PDB entry 8STA | electron microscopy, 7.30 A resolution (low resolution: residue-level contacts below are approximate; hydrogen-bond / salt-bridge calls are withheld) | chains A and B of the 4 polymer chains in the assembly

[Chain A (and B)]
Name: Isobutyryl-CoA mutase fused
Organism: Cupriavidus metallidurans CH34
Notes: EC 5.4.99.2; chain B of this document is another copy of the same molecule, construct and numbering; everything in this record applies to it too
UniProtKB: Q1LRY0 (Q1LRY0_RALME); residue numbers follow UniProt; this construct covers 1-1093
Sequence (1113 residues; row label = number of the first residue in the row; numbers below 1 keep their minus sign (Met-19 is residue -19)):
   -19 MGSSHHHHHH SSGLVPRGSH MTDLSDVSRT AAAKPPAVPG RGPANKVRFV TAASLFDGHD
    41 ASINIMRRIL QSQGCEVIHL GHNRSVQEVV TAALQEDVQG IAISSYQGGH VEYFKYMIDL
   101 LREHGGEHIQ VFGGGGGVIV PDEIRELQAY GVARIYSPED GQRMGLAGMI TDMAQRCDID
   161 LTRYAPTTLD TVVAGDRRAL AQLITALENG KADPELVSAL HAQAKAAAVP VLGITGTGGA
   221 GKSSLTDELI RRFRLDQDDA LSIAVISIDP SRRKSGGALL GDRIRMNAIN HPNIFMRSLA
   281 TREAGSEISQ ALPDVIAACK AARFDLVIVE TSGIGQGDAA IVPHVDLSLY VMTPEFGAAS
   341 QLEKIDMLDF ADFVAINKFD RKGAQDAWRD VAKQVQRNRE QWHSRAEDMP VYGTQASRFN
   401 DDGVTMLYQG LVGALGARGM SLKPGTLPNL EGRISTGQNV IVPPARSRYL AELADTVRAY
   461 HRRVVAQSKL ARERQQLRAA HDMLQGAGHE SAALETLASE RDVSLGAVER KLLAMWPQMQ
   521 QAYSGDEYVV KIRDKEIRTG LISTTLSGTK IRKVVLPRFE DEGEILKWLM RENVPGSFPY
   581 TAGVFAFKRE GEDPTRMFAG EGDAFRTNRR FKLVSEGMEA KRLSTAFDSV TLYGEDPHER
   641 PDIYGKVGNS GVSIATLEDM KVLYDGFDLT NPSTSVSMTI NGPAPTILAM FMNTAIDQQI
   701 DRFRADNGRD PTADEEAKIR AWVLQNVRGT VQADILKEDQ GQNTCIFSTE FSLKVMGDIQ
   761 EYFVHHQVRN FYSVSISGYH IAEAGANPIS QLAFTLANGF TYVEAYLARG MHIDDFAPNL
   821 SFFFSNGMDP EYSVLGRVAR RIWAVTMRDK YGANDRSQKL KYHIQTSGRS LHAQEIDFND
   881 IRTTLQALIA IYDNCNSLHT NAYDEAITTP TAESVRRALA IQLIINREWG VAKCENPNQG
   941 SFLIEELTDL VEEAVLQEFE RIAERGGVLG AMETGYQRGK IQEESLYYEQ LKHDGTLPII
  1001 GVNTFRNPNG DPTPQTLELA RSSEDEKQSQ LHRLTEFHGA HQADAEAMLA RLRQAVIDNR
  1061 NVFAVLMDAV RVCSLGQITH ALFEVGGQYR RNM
Unresolved in the structure: -19 to 21, 592, 905-906, 1011-1018
Differences from the reference sequence: initiating methionine (-19); expression tag (-18 to 0)
UniProt features mapped onto this chain:
  - binding site (adenosylcob(III)alamin): His39
  - binding site (GTP): Gly219 to Ser224, Arg265, Asn357 to Asp360, Glu973, Asn1092
  - binding site (Mg(2+)): Ser223, Ile248, Asp249, Asp262, Glu310, Thr311
  - binding site (substrate): Phe587, Arg622, Arg728, Tyr772, Ser821, Arg856, Lys861
  - mutagenesis: Phe598 (F598A: Switches the substrate specificity and enhances the catalytic efficiency of the isovaleryl-CoA mutase over the native isobutyryl-CoA mutase activity about 4000-fold ...)
Reported in the primary citation:
  - mutagenesis - K344A: abolished catalytic activity on GTP

[Interface between chain A and chain B]
Residue-residue contacts (97; chain A residue first):
  Arg472(A) - Gln475(B)
  Arg472(A) - Glu560(B)
  Arg472(A) - Asp561(B)
  Gln475(A) - Arg472(B)
  Gln476(A) - Gln475(B)
  Gln476(A) - Gln476(B)
  Gln476(A) - Ala479(B)
  Gln476(A) - Met483(B)
  Ala479(A) - Gln476(B)
  Ala480(A) - Ala480(B)
  Met483(A) - Gln476(B)
  Leu484(A) - Leu494(B)
  Leu484(A) - Leu497(B)
  His489(A) - Ala493(B)
  His489(A) - Leu497(B)
  Ala493(A) - His489(B)
  Leu497(A) - Leu484(B)
  Leu546(A) - Leu991(B)
  Ser547(A) - Asn787(B)
  Ser547(A) - Glu831(B)
  Val555(A) - Phe942(B)
  Val555(A) - Leu943(B)
  Val555(A) - Glu946(B)
  Leu556(A) - Phe942(B)
  Pro557(A) - Phe942(B)
  Phe559(A) - Glu564(B)
  Phe559(A) - Phe942(B)
  Glu560(A) - Arg472(B)
  Glu560(A) - Glu564(B)
  Asp561(A) - Arg472(B)
  Asp561(A) - Asp561(B)
  Asp561(A) - Glu564(B)
  Glu564(A) - Phe559(B)
  Glu564(A) - Glu560(B)
  Glu564(A) - Asp561(B)
  Glu564(A) - Glu564(B)
  Asn787(A) - Ser547(B)
  Met828(A) - Glu928(B)
  Asp829(A) - Leu546(B)
  Pro830(A) - Val931(B)
  Glu831(A) - Thr545(B)
  Glu831(A) - Ser547(B)
  Glu831(A) - Thr549(B)
  Ser833(A) - Val931(B)
  Ile881(A) - Thr884(B)
  Thr884(A) - Ile881(B)
  Leu885(A) - Trp929(B)
  Leu888(A) - Leu888(B)
  Arg916(A) - Phe1005(B)
  Arg916(A) - Arg1006(B)
  Arg916(A) - Asn1007(B)
  Arg916(A) - Pro1008(B)
  Leu919(A) - Phe1005(B)
  Ala920(A) - Phe1005(B)
  Leu923(A) - Ile1000(B)
  Leu923(A) - Thr1004(B)
  Leu923(A) - Phe1005(B)
  Ile924(A) - Ile1000(B)
  Arg927(A) - Pro998(B)
  Arg927(A) - Thr1004(B)
  Glu928(A) - Met828(B)
  Glu928(A) - Pro998(B)
  Glu928(A) - Ile999(B)
  Glu928(A) - Ile1000(B)
  Trp929(A) - Leu885(B)
  Gly930(A) - Pro830(B)
  Cys934(A) - Leu943(B)
  Asn936(A) - Leu943(B)
  Gln939(A) - Ser941(B)
  Gln939(A) - Phe942(B)
  Gly940(A) - Gln939(B)
  Gly940(A) - Gly940(B)
  Gly940(A) - Ser941(B)
  Ser941(A) - Gln939(B)
  Phe942(A) - Pro557(B)
  Phe942(A) - Phe559(B)
  Phe942(A) - Gln939(B)
  Phe942(A) - Gly940(B)
  Leu943(A) - Val555(B)
  Leu943(A) - Asn936(B)
  Glu946(A) - Val555(B)
  Tyr987(A) - Leu546(B)
  Leu991(A) - Leu546(B)
  Leu997(A) - Leu546(B)
  Pro998(A) - Arg927(B)
  Pro998(A) - Glu928(B)
  Ile999(A) - Glu928(B)
  Ile1000(A) - Leu923(B)
  Ile1000(A) - Arg927(B)
  Ile1000(A) - Glu928(B)
  Phe1005(A) - Arg916(B)
  Phe1005(A) - Leu919(B)
  Phe1005(A) - Ala920(B)
  Phe1005(A) - Leu923(B)
  Arg1006(A) - Arg916(B)
  Asn1007(A) - Arg916(B)
  Pro1008(A) - Arg916(B)
Also at the interface, not in a pair above, chain A (66 interface residues in all): Glu473, Ala487, Leu494, Arg501, Thr545, Arg552, Ile789, Phe878, Glu945, Thr1004
Also at the interface, not in a pair above, chain B (61 interface residues in all): Glu473, Leu477, Leu556, Arg558, Ile789, Phe878, Ile924, Gly930

[Overview]
66 residues of chain A face 61 of chain B across their interface. From UniProt: adenosylcob(III)alamin-binding
residue His39(A), 13 GTP-binding residues, 6 Mg2+-binding residues and 7 substrate-binding residues on chain
A. From the paper: K344A of chain A abolishes catalytic activity on GTP.
Both chains are Isobutyryl-CoA mutase fused (Cupriavidus metallidurans CH34). Entry 8STA (Isobutyryl-CoA
mutase fused in the presence of GMPPCP) was determined by electron microscopy, deposited together with 8SSL.
